Entry 1HJX (X-ray diffraction, 1.85 A resolution); this record covers chains A and D of the 4 polymer chains in the assembly.

[Chain A (and D)]
Protein: Chitinase-3 like protein 1
Organism: Homo sapiens
Notes: chain D of this document is another copy of the same molecule, construct and numbering; everything in this record applies to it too
Reference sequence: P36222 (C3L1_HUMAN); numbering as in UniProt (aligned over 22-383)
Amino-acid sequence (362 residues; each row starts with the number of its first residue):
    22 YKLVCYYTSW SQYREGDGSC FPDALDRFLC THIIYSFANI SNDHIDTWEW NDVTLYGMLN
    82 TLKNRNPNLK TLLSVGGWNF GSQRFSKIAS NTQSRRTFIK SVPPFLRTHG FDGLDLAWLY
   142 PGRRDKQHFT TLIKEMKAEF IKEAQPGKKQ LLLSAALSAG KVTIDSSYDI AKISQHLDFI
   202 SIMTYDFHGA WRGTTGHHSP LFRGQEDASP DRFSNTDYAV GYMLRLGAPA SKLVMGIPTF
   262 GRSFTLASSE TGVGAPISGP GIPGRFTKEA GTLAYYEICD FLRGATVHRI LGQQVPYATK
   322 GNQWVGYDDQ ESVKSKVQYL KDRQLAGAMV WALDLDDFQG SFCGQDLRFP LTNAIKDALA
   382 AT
Differences from the reference sequence: variant Ile311 (Thr in P36222)
UniProt features mapped onto this chain:
  - region: Gln324 to Val338 (Important for AKT1 activation and IL8 production)
  - binding site (chitin): Glu70, Trp71, Gly97 to Asn100, Tyr141, Met204 to Asp207, Arg263, Trp352
  - glycosylation: Asn60 (N-linked (GlcNAc...) asparagine)
Disulfide bonds: Cys26-Cys51, Cys300-Cys364
Covalently attached groups: N-acetylglucosamine (NAG) linked to Asn60
What the authors report for this chain:
  - post-translational modification sites: Asn60

[Chain A / chain D interface]
Contacting residue pairs (33; chain A residue first):
  Phe223(A) - Gly225(D)
  Phe223(A) - Gln226(D)
  Phe223(A) - Leu312(D)
  Phe223(A) - Gly313(D)
  Arg224(A) - Arg233(D)
  Gly225(A) - Phe223(D)
  Gln226(A) - Phe223(D)
  Gln226(A) - Asp238(D)
  Gln226(A) - Arg344(D)
  Glu227(A) - Arg233(D)  salt bridge
  Glu227(A) - Asp238(D)  hydrogen bond (backbone-side chain)
  Glu227(A) - Tyr239(D)
  Asp228(A) - Gly242(D)
  Asp228(A) - Arg344(D)  salt bridge
  Asp238(A) - Gly225(D)
  Asp238(A) - Gln226(D)
  Asp238(A) - Glu227(D)  hydrogen bond (side chain-backbone)
  Tyr239(A) - Glu227(D)
  Gly242(A) - Glu227(D)
  Gly242(A) - Asp228(D)
  Arg246(A) - Asp228(D)
  Leu312(A) - Phe223(D)
  Leu312(A) - Gln315(D)  hydrogen bond (backbone-side chain)
  Leu312(A) - Ser336(D)
  Leu312(A) - Gln339(D)
  Leu312(A) - Tyr340(D)
  Gly313(A) - Phe223(D)
  Gln315(A) - Leu312(D)
  Gln315(A) - Gly313(D)
  Ser336(A) - Leu312(D)
  Tyr340(A) - Leu312(D)
  Arg344(A) - Gln226(D)
  Arg344(A) - Asp228(D)  salt bridge
Interface residues without a listed pair, chain A (20 interface residues in all): Tyr243, Ile311, Gln339, Asp343
Interface residues without a listed pair, chain D (18 interface residues in all): Leu222, Ile311

[In short]
Chain A and chain D form an interface of 20 and 18 residues respectively; the contacts include 3 hydrogen
bonds and 3 salt bridges. Polar pairs include Glu227(A)-Arg233(D), Asp228(A)-Arg344(D) and
Glu227(A)-Asp238(D). Covalently linked N-acetylglucosamine: at Asn60(A). Curated annotation (UniProt) lists 13
chitin-binding residues on chain A. The paper reports a modification site at Asn60(A).
Chain A and chain D are both Chitinase-3 like protein 1 (Homo sapiens); the structure, Ligand-induced
signalling and conformational change of the 39 kD glycoprotein from human articular chondrocytes, was
determined by X-ray diffraction (same publication as 1HJV and 1HJW).
